PDB entry 6EG8 | X-ray diffraction, 2.80 A resolution | chains A and C of the 3 polymer chains in the assembly

# Chain A
Name: Guanine nucleotide-binding protein G(I)/G(S)/G(T) subunit beta-1
Organism: Homo sapiens
Reference sequence: P62873 (GBB1_HUMAN); residue numbers follow UniProt; this construct covers 2-340
Chain sequence (345 residues; numbered -4 to 340; the number before each row is that of its first residue; numbers below 1 keep their minus sign (Gly-4 is residue -4)):
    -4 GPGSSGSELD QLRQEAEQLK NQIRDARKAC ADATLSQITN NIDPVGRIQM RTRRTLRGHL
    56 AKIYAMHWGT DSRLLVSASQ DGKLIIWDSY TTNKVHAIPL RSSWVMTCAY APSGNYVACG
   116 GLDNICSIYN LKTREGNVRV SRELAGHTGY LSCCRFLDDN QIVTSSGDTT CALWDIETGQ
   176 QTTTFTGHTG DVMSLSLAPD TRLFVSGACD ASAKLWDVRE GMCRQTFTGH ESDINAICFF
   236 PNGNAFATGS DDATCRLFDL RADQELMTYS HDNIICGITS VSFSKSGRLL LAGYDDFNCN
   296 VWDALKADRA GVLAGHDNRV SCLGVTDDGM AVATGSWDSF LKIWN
Not modelled in the structure: -4 to 1
Sequence notes: expression tag (-4 to 1)
Swiss-Prot annotation at these positions:
  - modified residue: Ser2 (N-acetylserine), His266 (Phosphohistidine)
  - natural variant: Leu30 (L30F: In MRD42; uncertain significance), Arg52 (R52G: In MRD42), Gly64 (G64V: In MRD42), Asp76 (D76E: In MRD42; D76G: In MRD42), Gly77 (G77S: In MRD42), Lys78 (K78R: In MRD42), Ile80 (I80N: In MRD42; I80T: In MRD42), His91 (H91R: In MRD42; uncertain significance), Ala92 (A92T: In MRD42), Pro94 (P94S: In MRD42), Leu95 (L95P: In MRD42), Arg96 (R96L: In MRD42), 5 further natural variant entries in UniProt

# Chain C
Name: Guanine nucleotide-binding protein G(I)/G(S)/G(O) subunit gamma-2
Organism: Homo sapiens
Reference sequence: P59768 (GBG2_HUMAN); residue numbers follow UniProt; this construct covers 1-71
Chain sequence (71 residues; row label = number of the first residue in the row):
     1 MASNNTASIA QARKLVEQLK MEANIDRIKV SKAAADLMAY CEAHAKEDPL LTPVPASENP
    61 FREKKFFSAI L
Not modelled in the structure: 1-7, 65-71
Sequence notes: engineered mutation Ser68 (Cys in P59768)
Swiss-Prot annotation at these positions:
  - modified residue: Ala2 (N-acetylalanine)

# How chain A and chain C interact
Contacting residue pairs (80):
  Glu3(A) - Arg13(C)  salt bridge
  Leu4(A) - Ile9(C)  hydrophobic
  Leu7(A) - Arg13(C)
  Leu7(A) - Val16(C)
  Ala11(A) - Leu19(C)
  Leu14(A) - Val16(C)
  Leu14(A) - Leu19(C)  hydrophobic
  Leu14(A) - Lys20(C)
  Lys15(A) - Leu19(C)
  Ile18(A) - Leu19(C)
  Ile18(A) - Arg27(C)
  Ala21(A) - Arg27(C)
  Cys25(A) - Ile28(C)
  Cys25(A) - Lys29(C)
  Cys25(A) - Val30(C)  hydrogen bond (backbone-backbone)
  Asp27(A) - Lys29(C)  salt bridge
  Asp27(A) - Val30(C)  hydrogen bond (side chain-backbone)
  Asp27(A) - Ser31(C)  hydrogen bond
  Ala28(A) - Val30(C)
  Leu30(A) - Ala34(C)  hydrophobic
  Leu30(A) - Leu37(C)  hydrophobic
  Ile33(A) - Ser31(C)
  Ile33(A) - Ala34(C)  hydrophobic
  Ile33(A) - Met38(C)  hydrophobic
  Thr34(A) - Met38(C)
  Ile37(A) - Met38(C)  hydrophobic
  Ile37(A) - Glu42(C)
  Val40(A) - Leu51(C)  hydrophobic
  Met45(A) - Leu50(C)  hydrophobic
  Arg48(A) - Phe61(C)
  Arg48(A) - Arg62(C)
  Arg49(A) - Pro60(C)
  Arg49(A) - Phe61(C)  hydrogen bond (side chain-backbone)
  Ser84(A) - Phe61(C)
  Tyr85(A) - Pro60(C)
  Tyr85(A) - Phe61(C)  hydrophobic
  Cys218(A) - Gln18(C)  hydrogen bond (backbone-side chain)
  Cys218(A) - Glu22(C)
  Arg219(A) - Glu22(C)
  Gln220(A) - Ile25(C)
  Thr221(A) - Glu22(C)  hydrogen bond
  Phe235(A) - Leu37(C)  hydrophobic
  Phe235(A) - Tyr40(C)  hydrophobic
  Phe235(A) - Cys41(C)  hydrophobic
  Pro236(A) - Tyr40(C)
  Asn237(A) - Tyr40(C)
  Ala240(A) - Leu37(C)  hydrophobic
  Leu252(A) - Leu37(C)  hydrophobic
  Asp254(A) - Ala33(C)
  Arg256(A) - Arg27(C)
  Arg256(A) - Ile28(C)  hydrogen bond (backbone-backbone)
  Arg256(A) - Asp36(C)  salt bridge
  Ala257(A) - Arg27(C)
  Ala257(A) - Ile28(C)
  Ala257(A) - Val30(C)  hydrophobic
  Asp258(A) - Arg27(C)  salt bridge
  Gln259(A) - Val30(C)
  Leu261(A) - Val30(C)  hydrophobic
  Leu261(A) - Leu37(C)  hydrophobic
  Ser279(A) - Asp48(C)  hydrogen bond
  Lys280(A) - Glu47(C)
  Lys280(A) - Asp48(C)
  Ser281(A) - Tyr40(C)
  Ser281(A) - Cys41(C)
  Ser281(A) - His44(C)
  Ser281(A) - Ala45(C)
  Ser281(A) - Asp48(C)  hydrogen bond
  Gly282(A) - Cys41(C)
  Arg283(A) - Cys41(C)
  Arg283(A) - Leu51(C)
  Asp323(A) - Pro49(C)
  Gly324(A) - Pro49(C)
  Gly324(A) - Leu50(C)
  Met325(A) - Leu50(C)
  Met325(A) - Pro60(C)
  Ala326(A) - Phe61(C)  hydrophobic
  Val327(A) - Leu50(C)  hydrophobic
  Ile338(A) - Phe61(C)  hydrophobic
  Asn340(A) - Asn59(C)  hydrogen bond
  Asn340(A) - Phe61(C)
Also at the interface, not in a pair above, chain A (57 interface residues in all): Glu10, Gln17, Arg22, Ala26, Ile43, Trp63, Leu284, Leu300, Val320
Also at the interface, not in a pair above, chain C (38 interface residues in all): Ser8, Ala12, Leu15, Ala23, Asp26, Val54

# Summary
57 residues of chain A face 38 of chain C across their interface, with 10 hydrogen bonds and 4 salt bridges.
Polar pairs include Glu3(A)-Arg13(C), Asp27(A)-Lys29(C) and Arg256(A)-Asp36(C).
Chain A is Guanine nucleotide-binding protein G(I)/G(S)/G(T) subunit beta-1 and chain C is Guanine
nucleotide-binding protein G(I)/G(S)/G(O) subunit gamma-2, both from Homo sapiens; the structure, Structure of
the GDP-bound Gs heterotrimer, was determined by X-ray diffraction.
